Entry 7VLF (X-ray diffraction, 2.40 A resolution); this record covers chains A and G of the 8 polymer chains in the assembly.

# Chain A
Name: Extracellular A1 globin
Organism: Lamellibrachia satsuma
UniProtKB: S0BBU7 (S0BBU7_LAMSA); residues 1-146 here correspond to UniProt positions 20-165 (UniProt number = residue number + 19)
Amino-acid sequence (146 residues; numbered 1 to 146; the number before each row is that of its first residue):
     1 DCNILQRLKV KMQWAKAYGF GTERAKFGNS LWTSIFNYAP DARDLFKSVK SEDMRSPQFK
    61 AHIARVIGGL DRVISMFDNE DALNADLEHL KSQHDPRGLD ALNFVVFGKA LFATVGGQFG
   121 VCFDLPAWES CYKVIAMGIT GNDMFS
Cystine bridges: Cys-2/Cys-131
Metal / ion sites: heme Fe near His-94 (its only coordinating residue here)
Small-molecule neighbours: heme (HEM): Leu-45, Phe-46, Ser-48, Val-49, His-62, Arg-65, Val-66, Gly-69, Leu-70, Leu-90, His-94, Arg-97, Leu-99, Asn-103, Phe-104, Phe-107, Ile-135, Ile-139
What the authors report for this chain:
  - conformationally variable residues (helix shift): Met-12

# Chain G
Name: Extracellular B2 globin
Organism: Lamellibrachia satsuma
UniProtKB: S0BCU7 (S0BCU7_LAMSA); residues 1-150 here correspond to UniProt positions 17-166 (UniProt number = residue number + 16)
Amino-acid sequence (150 residues; row label = number of the first residue in the row):
     1 SSNSCTTEDR REMQLMWANV WSAQFTGRRL AIAQAVFKDL FAHVPDAVGL FDRVHGTEID
    61 SSEFKAHCIR VVNGLDSAIG LLSDPSTLNE QLSHLATQHQ ERAGVTKGGF SAIAQSFLRV
   121 MPQVASCFNP DAWSRCFNRI TNGMTEGLAE
Cystine bridges: Cys-5/Cys-136
Metal / ion sites: heme Fe: His-99 (together with oxygen molecule)
Small-molecule neighbours:
  - heme (HEM): Leu-50, Phe-51, Arg-53, Val-54, His-67, Arg-70, Val-71, Gly-74, Leu-75, Gln-98, His-99, Arg-102, Val-105, Gly-109, Phe-110, Ile-113, Phe-137, Thr-141, Met-144
  - heme / oxygen molecule: Phe-37, Leu-50, Phe-51, Arg-53, Val-54, His-67, Arg-70, Val-71, Gly-74, Leu-75, Gln-98, His-99, Arg-102, Val-105, Gly-109, Phe-110, Ile-113, Phe-137, Thr-141, Met-144
  - oxygen molecule (OXY): Phe-37, Phe-51, His-67, Val-71, His-99

# How chain A and chain G interact
Pairs across the interface (12):
  Thr-33(A) / Phe-128(G)
  Asn-37(A) / Pro-122(G)
  Asn-37(A) / Phe-128(G)  hydrogen bond (side chain-backbone)
  Asn-37(A) / Pro-130(G)
  Arg-43(A) / Pro-130(G)
  Arg-43(A) / Asp-131(G)  salt bridge
  Glu-52(A) / Asp-131(G)
  Asp-53(A) / Asp-131(G)
  Asp-53(A) / Arg-135(G)  salt bridge
  Met-54(A) / Asp-131(G)  hydrogen bond (backbone-side chain)
  Arg-55(A) / Ser-1(G)  hydrogen bond
  Arg-55(A) / Arg-135(G)
Interface residues without a listed pair, chain G (7 interface residues in all): Cys-127

# Overview
The chain A/chain G interface involves 7 residues from each chain, with 3 hydrogen bonds and 2 salt bridges.
Among the polar pairs are Arg-43(A)/Asp-131(G), Asp-53(A)/Arg-135(G) and Asn-37(A)/Phe-128(G). Ligands of
chain A: heme. Ligands of chain G: heme, oxygen molecule and heme / oxygen molecule. From the paper:
conformational variability at Met-12(A).
Chain A is Extracellular A1 globin and chain G is Extracellular B2 globin, both from Lamellibrachia satsuma;
the structure, Oxy-deoxy intermediate of V2 hemoglobin at 26% oxygen saturation, was determined by X-ray
diffraction, deposited together with 7VLC, 7VLD and 7VLE.
